PDB entry 7MO9 | electron microscopy, 4.00 A resolution | chains A and E of the 3 polymer chains in the assembly

[Chain A]
Protein: Hepatocyte growth factor
Organism: Homo sapiens
Reference sequence: P14210 (HGF_HUMAN); residues 1-728 here = UniProt positions 1-728
Amino-acid sequence (728 residues; row label = number of the first residue in the row):
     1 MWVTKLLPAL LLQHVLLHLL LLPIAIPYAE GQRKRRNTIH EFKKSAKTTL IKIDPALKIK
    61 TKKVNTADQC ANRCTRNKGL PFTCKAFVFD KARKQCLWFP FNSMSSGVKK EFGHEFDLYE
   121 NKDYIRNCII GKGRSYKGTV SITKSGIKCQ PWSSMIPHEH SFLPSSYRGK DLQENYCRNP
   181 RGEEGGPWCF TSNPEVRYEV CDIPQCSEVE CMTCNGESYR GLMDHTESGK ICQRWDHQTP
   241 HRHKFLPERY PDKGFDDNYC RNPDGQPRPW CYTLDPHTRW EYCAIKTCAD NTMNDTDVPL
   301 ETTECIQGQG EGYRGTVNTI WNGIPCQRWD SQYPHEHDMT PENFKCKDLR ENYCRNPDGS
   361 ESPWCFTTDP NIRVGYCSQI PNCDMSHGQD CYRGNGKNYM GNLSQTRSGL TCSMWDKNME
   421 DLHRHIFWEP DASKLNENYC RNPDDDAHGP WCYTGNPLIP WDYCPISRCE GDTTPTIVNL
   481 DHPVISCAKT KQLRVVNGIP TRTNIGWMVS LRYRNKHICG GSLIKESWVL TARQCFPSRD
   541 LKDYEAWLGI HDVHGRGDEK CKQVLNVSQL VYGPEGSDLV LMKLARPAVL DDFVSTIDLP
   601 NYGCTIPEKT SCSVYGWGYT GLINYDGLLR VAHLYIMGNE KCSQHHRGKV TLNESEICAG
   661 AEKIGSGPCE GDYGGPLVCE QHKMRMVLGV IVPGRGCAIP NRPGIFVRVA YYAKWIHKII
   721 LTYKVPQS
Disordered / not traced: 1-33, 56-58, 291-728
Disulfide bonds: C70-C96, C74-C84, C128-C206, C149-C189, C177-C201, C211-C288, C232-C271, C260-C283
Swiss-Prot annotation at these positions:
  - modified residue: Q32 (Pyrrolidone carboxylic acid)
  - glycosylation: N294 (N-linked (GlcNAc...) (complex) asparagine), N402 (N-linked (GlcNAc...) (complex) asparagine), T476 (O-linked (GalNAc...) threonine), N566 (N-linked (GlcNAc...) (complex) asparagine), N653 (N-linked (GlcNAc...) (complex) asparagine)
  - mutagenesis: R494 (R494Q: Loss of activity due to absence of proteolytic cleavage)
From the paper describing this entry:
  - binding site for n,O6-disulfo-glucosamine: K62, R73, R76, K78
  - mutagenesis - K34E/R35E/R36E, K47E, R73E/R76E/K78E, K91E, F112A, H114E, E159R, E195R, R197E, R242E, K244E, R249E, W321R/Y376A, W321R/E361R/Y376A, Y673A: decreased signaling with Hepatocyte growth factor receptor (chain E)
  - mutagenesis - E159R, R242E/K244E/R249E, W321R/E361R/Y376A, Y673A: decreased binding to Hepatocyte growth factor receptor (chain E)
  - mutagenesis - R242E/K244E/R249E: decreased signaling

[Chain E]
Protein: Hepatocyte growth factor receptor
Organism: Homo sapiens
Notes: EC 2.7.10.1
Reference sequence: P08581 (MET_HUMAN); numbering as in UniProt (aligned over 1-1390)
Amino-acid sequence (1390 residues; row label = number of the first residue in the row):
     1 MKAPAVLAPG ILVLLFTLVQ RSNGECKEAL AKSEMNVNMK YQLPNFTAET PIQNVILHEH
    61 HIFLGATNYI YVLNEEDLQK VAEYKTGPVL EHPDCFPCQD CSSKANLSGG VWKDNINMAL
   121 VVDTYYDDQL ISCGSVNRGT CQRHVFPHNH TADIQSEVHC IFSPQIEEPS QCPDCVVSAL
   181 GAKVLSSVKD RFINFFVGNT INSSYFPDHP LHSISVRRLK ETKDGFMFLT DQSYIDVLPE
   241 FRDSYPIKYV HAFESNNFIY FLTVQRETLD AQTFHTRIIR FCSINSGLHS YMEMPLECIL
   301 TEKRKKRSTK KEVFNILQAA YVSKPGAQLA RQIGASLNDD ILFGVFAQSK PDSAEPMDRS
   361 AMCAFPIKYV NDFFNKIVNK NNVRCLQHFY GPNHEHCFNR TLLRNSSGCE ARRDEYRTEF
   421 TTALQRVDLF MGQFSEVLLT SISTFIKGDL TIANLGTSEG RFMQVVVSRS GPSTPHVNFL
   481 LDSHPVSPEV IVEHTLNQNG YTLVITGKKI TKIPLNGLGC RHFQSCSQCL SAPPFVQCGW
   541 CHDKCVRSEE CLSGTWTQQI CLPAIYKVFP NSAPLEGGTR LTICGWDFGF RRNNKFDLKK
   601 TRVLLGNESC TLTLSESTMN TLKCTVGPAM NKHFNMSIII SNGHGTTQYS TFSYVDPVIT
   661 SISPKYGPMA GGTLLTLTGN YLNSGNSRHI SIGGKTCTLK SVSNSILECY TPAQTISTEF
   721 AVKLKIDLAN RETSIFSYRE DPIVYEIHPT KSFISGGSTI TGVGKNLNSV SVPRMVINVH
   781 EAGRNFTVAC QHRSNSEIIC CTTPSLQQLN LQLPLKTKAF FMLDGILSKY FDLIYVHNPV
   841 FKPFEKPVMI SMGNENVLEI KGNDIDPEAV KGEVLKVGNK SCENIHLHSE AVLCTVPNDL
   901 LKLNSELNIE WKQAISSTVL GKVIVQPDQN FTGLIAGVVS ISTALLLLLG FFLWLKKRKQ
   961 IKDLGSELVR YDARVHTPHL DRLVSARSVS PTTEMVSNES VDYRATFPED QFPNSSQNGS
  1021 CRQVQYPLTD MSPILTSGDS DISSPLLQNT VHIDLSALNP ELVQAVQHVV IGPSSLIVHF
  1081 NEVIGRGHFG CVYHGTLLDN DGKKIHCAVK SLNRITDIGE VSQFLTEGII MKDFSHPNVL
  1141 SLLGICLRSE GSPLVVLPYM KHGDLRNFIR NETHNPTVKD LIGFGLQVAK GMKYLASKKF
  1201 VHRDLAARNC MLDEKFTVKV ADFGLARDMY DKEYYSVHNK TGAKLPVKWM ALESLQTQKF
  1261 TTKSDVWSFG VLLWELMTRG APPYPDVNTF DITVYLLQGR RLLQPEYCPD PLYEVMLKCW
  1321 HPKAEMRPSF SELVSRISAI FSTFIGEHYV HVNATYVNVK CVAPYPSLLS SEDNADDEVD
  1381 TRPASFWETS
Disordered / not traced: 1-25, 107-109, 302-310, 627-633, 681-686, 739-1390
Disulfide bonds: C26-C584, C95-C101, C98-C160, C133-C141, C172-C175, C282-C409, C298-C363, C385-C397, C520-C538, C526-C561, C529-C545, C541-C551, C610-C624, C697-C709
Swiss-Prot annotation at these positions:
  - region: W1320 to V1359 (Interaction with MUC20)
  - active site: D1204 (Proton acceptor)
  - binding site (ATP): I1084 to V1092, K1110
  - site: R307, S308 (Cleavage), Y1003 (Required for ligand-induced CBL-mediated ubiquitination), E1009, D1010 (Breakpoint for translocation to form TPR-MET oncogene)
  - modified residue: S966 (Phosphoserine), T977 (Phosphothreonine), S990 (Phosphoserine), S997 (Phosphoserine), S1000 (Phosphoserine), Y1003 (Phosphotyrosine), Y1230 (Phosphotyrosine), Y1234 (Phosphotyrosine), Y1235 (Phosphotyrosine), T1289 (Phosphothreonine), Y1349 (Phosphotyrosine), Y1356 (Phosphotyrosine), Y1365 (Phosphotyrosine)
  - glycosylation: N45 (N-linked (GlcNAc...) asparagine), N106 (N-linked (GlcNAc...) asparagine), N149 (N-linked (GlcNAc...) asparagine), N202 (N-linked (GlcNAc...) asparagine), N399 (N-linked (GlcNAc...) asparagine), N405 (N-linked (GlcNAc...) asparagine), T582 (O-linked (Man) threonine), N607 (N-linked (GlcNAc...) asparagine), N635 (N-linked (GlcNAc...) asparagine), T676 (O-linked (Man) threonine), T761 (O-linked (Man) threonine), N785 (N-linked (GlcNAc...) asparagine), N879 (N-linked (GlcNAc...) asparagine), N930 (N-linked (GlcNAc...) asparagine)
  - natural variant: H150 (H150Y: Found in a case of cancer of unknown primary origin; uncertain significance), N375 (N375K: Found in lung cancer also including cases carrying EGFR mutations; uncertain significance; N375S), C385 (C385Y: Found in a case of cancer of unknown primary origin; uncertain significance), P773 (P773L: In gastric cancer), F841 (F841V: In DFNB97), L964 to D1010 (deletion: In OSFD), P991 (P991S: In gastric cancer), Y1003 (Y1003S: Found in a patient with sporadic unilateral osteofibrous dysplasia; uncertain significance), V1092 (V1092I: In RCCP), H1094 (H1094L: In RCCP; H1094R: In RCCP; H1094Y: In RCCP), H1106 (H1106D: In RCCP), M1131 (M1131T: In RCCP), 10 further natural variant entries in UniProt
  - mutagenesis: Y1234 (Y1234F: Complete loss of kinase activity and of ligand-induced ubiquitination. Alters interaction with PTPN1 and PTPN2. Loss of interaction with PTPN1 and PTPN2; when associated with F-1235), Y1235 (Y1235F: Complete loss of kinase activity. Alters interaction with PTPN1 and PTPN2. Loss of interaction with PTPN1 and PTPN2; when associated with F-1234), Y1313 (Y1313F: No effect on ligand-induced CBL-mediated ubiquitination; when associated with F-1349, F-1356 and F-1365), Y1349 (Y1349F: No effect on ligand-induced CBL-mediated ubiquitination; when associated with F-1313, F-1356 and F-1365), Y1356 (Y1356F: No effect on ligand-induced CBL-mediated ubiquitination; when associated with F-1313, F-1349 and F-1365), Y1365 (Y1365F: No effect on ligand-induced CBL-mediated ubiquitination; when associated with F-1313, F-1349 and F-1356)
From the paper describing this entry:
  - mutagenesis - R426A/R469A: abolished signaling with Hepatocyte growth factor (chain A)
  - mutagenesis - E267A/R384A/E419A, Y369A/F373A, R592E/N593E/K595E/K599E: decreased signaling with Hepatocyte growth factor (chain A)

[Interface between chain A and chain E]
Pairs across the interface (15):
  M155(A) with I333(E)
  I156(A) with Y369(E), hydrophobic; I377(E), hydrophobic
  P157(A) with F373(E), hydrophobic
  E159(A) with Q425(E); R426(E), salt bridge; V427(E); R469(E)
  F162(A) with R469(E)
  P194(A) with I377(E), hydrophobic; Q425(E)
  E195(A) with N382(E), hydrogen bond; T422(E); Q425(E)
  R197(A) with V427(E)
Also at the interface, not in a pair above, chain A (10 interface residues in all): H158, H160
Also at the interface, not in a pair above, chain E (13 interface residues in all): I299, T301, D372
Interface features reported in the paper:
  - interface residues, chain A: S154(A), M155(A), I156(A), P157(A), H158(A), E159(A), P194(A), E195(A), R197(A)
  - hot spots on chain A (mutagenesis) - Y673A: decreased binding to chain B
  - interface residues, chain E: L300(E), Y369(E), F373(E), I377(E)

[In short]
10 residues of chain A face 13 of chain E across their interface, with 1 hydrogen bond and 1 salt bridge.
Among the polar pairs are E159(A)-R426(E) and E195(A)-N382(E). The paper reports a binding site for
n,O6-disulfo-glucosamine at K62(A), R73(A) and R76(A) among others; K34E/R35E/R36E, K47E and R73E/R76E/K78E of
chain A, among others, reduce signaling with Hepatocyte growth factor receptor (chain E); 20 substitutions
were tested in all.
Here chain A is Hepatocyte growth factor and chain E is Hepatocyte growth factor receptor, both from Homo
sapiens. Entry 7MO9 (Cryo-EM map of the c-MET II/HGF I/HGF II (K4 and SPH) sub-complex) was determined by
electron microscopy (same publication as 7MO7, 7MO8, 7MOA and 7MOB).
